Entry 4X4T (X-ray diffraction, 2.50 A resolution); this record covers chains A and E of the 9 polymer chains in the assembly.

Chain A (and E):
Name: CCA-adding enzyme
From: Archaeoglobus fulgidus (strain ATCC 49558 / VC-16 / DSM 4304 / JCM 9628 / NBRC 100126)
Notes: EC 2.7.7.72; chain E of this document is another copy of the same molecule, construct and numbering; everything in this record applies to it too
Reference sequence: O28126 (CCA_ARCFU); numbering as in UniProt (aligned over 1-437)
Chain sequence (457 residues; row label = number of the first residue in the row):
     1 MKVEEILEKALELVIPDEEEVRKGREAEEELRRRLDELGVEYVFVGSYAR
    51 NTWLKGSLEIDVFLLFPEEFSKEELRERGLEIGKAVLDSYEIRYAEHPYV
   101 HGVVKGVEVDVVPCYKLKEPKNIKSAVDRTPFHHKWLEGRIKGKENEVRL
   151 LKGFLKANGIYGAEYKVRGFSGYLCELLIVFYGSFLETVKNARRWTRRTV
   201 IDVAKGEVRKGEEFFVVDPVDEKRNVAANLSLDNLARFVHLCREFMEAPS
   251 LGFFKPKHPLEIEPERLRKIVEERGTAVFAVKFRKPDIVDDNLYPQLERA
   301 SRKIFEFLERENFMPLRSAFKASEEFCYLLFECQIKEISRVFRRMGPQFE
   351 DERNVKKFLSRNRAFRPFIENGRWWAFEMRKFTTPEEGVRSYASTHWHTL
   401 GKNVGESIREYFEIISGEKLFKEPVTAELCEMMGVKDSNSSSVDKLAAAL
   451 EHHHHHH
Not modelled in the structure: 438-457
Sequence notes: expression tag (438-457)
Curated features (UniProtKB/Swiss-Prot):
  - binding site (ATP): Ser47, Arg50, His133, Lys152, Tyr161
  - binding site (CTP): Ser47, Arg50, His133, Lys152, Tyr161
  - binding site (Mg(2+)): Glu59, Asp61, Asp110
  - mutagenesis: Arg50 (R50A: High decrease in both AMP and CMP incorporation), Asp110 (D110A: High decrease in both AMP and CMP incorporation), His133 (H133A: No decrease in both AMP and CMP incorporation), Arg299 to Arg302 (Does not affect the CCA tRNA nucleotidyltransferase activity, while the CCACCA tRNA nucleotidyltransferase activity is strongly reduced)
Reported in the primary citation:
  - mutagenesis - R299A/R302A (10-100x): decreased catalytic activity on unstable arginyl-tRNATCG minihelix
  - catalytic residues: Asp110, Arg224 (citing earlier work)

Chain A / chain E interface:
Residue-residue contacts (15; chain A residue first):
  Lys282(A) - Tyr90(E)
  Arg284(A) - Ser89(E)  hydrogen bond (side chain-backbone)
  Arg284(A) - Tyr90(E)  hydrogen bond (side chain-backbone)
  Phe326(A) - Tyr90(E)
  Arg340(A) - Glu406(E)  salt bridge
  Arg340(A) - Arg409(E)
  Arg340(A) - Glu410(E)  salt bridge
  Arg361(A) - Glu410(E)
  Asn362(A) - Ser394(E)  hydrogen bond
  Arg380(A) - Glu410(E)
  Lys381(A) - Glu410(E)
  Arg390(A) - Asp287(E)
  Tyr411(A) - Glu91(E)
  Tyr411(A) - Ile92(E)  hydrogen bond (side chain-backbone)
  Glu413(A) - Ile92(E)
Also at the interface, not in a pair above, chain A (14 interface residues in all): Arg363, Ala364, Met379
Also at the interface, not in a pair above, chain E (14 interface residues in all): Lys84, Arg284, Arg390, Tyr411, Phe412

Summary:
Chain A and chain E each contribute 14 residues to their interface; the contacts include 4 hydrogen bonds and
2 salt bridges. Among the polar pairs are Arg340(A)-Glu406(E), Arg340(A)-Glu410(E) and Arg284(A)-Ser89(E). The
paper reports catalytic residues Asp110(A) and Arg224(A); R299A/R302A of chain A reduce catalytic activity on
unstable arginyl-tRNATCG minihelix.
Both chains are CCA-adding enzyme (Archaeoglobus fulgidus (strain ATCC 49558 / VC-16 / DSM 4304 / JCM 9628 /
NBRC 100126)). Entry 4X4T (Crystal structure of the A.fulgidus CCA-adding enzyme in complex with a G70A
arginyl-tRNA minihelix ending in ...) was determined by X-ray diffraction, deposited together with 4X4N, 4X4O,
4X4P, 4X4Q, 4X4R, 4X4S, 4X4U and 4X4V.
